8C24 - chains A and B of the 6 polymer chains in the assembly; structure by X-ray diffraction, 2.10 A resolution.

== Chain A (and B) ==
Protein: Toxin ParE1
From: Mycobacterium tuberculosis H37Rv
Notes: chain B of this document is another copy of the same molecule, construct and numbering; everything in this record applies to it too
UniProtKB: P9WHG7 (PARE1_MYCTU); residues 0-97 here correspond to UniProt positions 1-98 (UniProt number = residue number + 1)
Chain sequence (98 residues; row label = number of the first residue in the row; numbering starts at 0):
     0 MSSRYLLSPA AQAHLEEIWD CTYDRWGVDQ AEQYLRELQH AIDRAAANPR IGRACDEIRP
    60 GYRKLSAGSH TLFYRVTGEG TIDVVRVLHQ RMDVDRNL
Disordered / not traced: 0, 95-97 (chain B: 0-1, 95-97)

== Interface between chain A and chain B ==
Contacting residue pairs - 37 pairs, chain A then chain B:
  Trp25(A) - Arg49(B)
  Trp25(A) - Ile50(B)
  Gln29(A) - Arg43(B)  hydrogen bond (side chain-backbone)
  Gln29(A) - Ala46(B)
  Gln29(A) - Asn47(B)  hydrogen bond
  Gln32(A) - His39(B)  hydrogen bond (side chain-backbone)
  Gln32(A) - Asp42(B)
  Tyr33(A) - Arg43(B)
  Arg35(A) - His39(B)
  Glu36(A) - Glu36(B)
  Glu36(A) - His39(B)
  Glu36(A) - Ala40(B)  hydrogen bond (side chain-backbone)
  Glu36(A) - Arg43(B)  salt bridge
  His39(A) - Gln32(B)  hydrogen bond (backbone-side chain)
  His39(A) - Arg35(B)
  His39(A) - Glu36(B)
  His39(A) - His39(B)  hydrogen bond
  Ala40(A) - Glu36(B)  hydrogen bond (backbone-side chain)
  Asp42(A) - Gln32(B)
  Arg43(A) - Gln29(B)  hydrogen bond (backbone-side chain)
  Arg43(A) - Gln32(B)
  Arg43(A) - Tyr33(B)
  Arg43(A) - Glu36(B)  salt bridge
  Ala46(A) - Gln29(B)
  Asn47(A) - Trp25(B)
  Asn47(A) - Gln29(B)
  Arg49(A) - Trp25(B)
  Ile50(A) - Trp25(B)  hydrophobic
  Arg52(A) - Trp25(B)
  Ser65(A) - Gly67(B)
  Ser65(A) - Ser68(B)
  Ser65(A) - Gln89(B)  hydrogen bond
  Ala66(A) - Gly67(B)
  Gly67(A) - Ser65(B)
  Gly67(A) - Gly67(B)  hydrogen bond (backbone-backbone)
  Ser68(A) - Ser65(B)
  Gln89(A) - Ser65(B)  hydrogen bond
Also at the interface, not in a pair above, chain B (19 interface residues in all): Ala66

== Overview ==
The interface between chain A and chain B involves 20 residues on one side and 19 on the other; the contacts
include 11 hydrogen bonds and 2 salt bridges. Polar contacts include Glu36(A)-Arg43(B), Gln29(A)-Arg43(B) and
Gln29(A)-Asn47(B).
Chain A and chain B are both Toxin ParE1 (Mycobacterium tuberculosis H37Rv); the structure, ParDE1
toxin-antitoxin complex from Mycobacterium tuberculosis (rv1960c-rv1959c), was determined by X-ray diffraction
(same publication as 8C26).
